Entry 8SCT (X-ray diffraction, 2.34 A resolution); this record covers chains A and C of the 3 polymer chains in the assembly.

Chain A:
Name: DNA polymerase I
Organism: Geobacillus stearothermophilus
Reference sequence: D9N168 (D9N168_GEOSE); residues 298-876 here correspond to UniProt positions 1-579 (UniProt number = residue number - 297)
Sequence (579 residues; each row starts with the number of its first residue):
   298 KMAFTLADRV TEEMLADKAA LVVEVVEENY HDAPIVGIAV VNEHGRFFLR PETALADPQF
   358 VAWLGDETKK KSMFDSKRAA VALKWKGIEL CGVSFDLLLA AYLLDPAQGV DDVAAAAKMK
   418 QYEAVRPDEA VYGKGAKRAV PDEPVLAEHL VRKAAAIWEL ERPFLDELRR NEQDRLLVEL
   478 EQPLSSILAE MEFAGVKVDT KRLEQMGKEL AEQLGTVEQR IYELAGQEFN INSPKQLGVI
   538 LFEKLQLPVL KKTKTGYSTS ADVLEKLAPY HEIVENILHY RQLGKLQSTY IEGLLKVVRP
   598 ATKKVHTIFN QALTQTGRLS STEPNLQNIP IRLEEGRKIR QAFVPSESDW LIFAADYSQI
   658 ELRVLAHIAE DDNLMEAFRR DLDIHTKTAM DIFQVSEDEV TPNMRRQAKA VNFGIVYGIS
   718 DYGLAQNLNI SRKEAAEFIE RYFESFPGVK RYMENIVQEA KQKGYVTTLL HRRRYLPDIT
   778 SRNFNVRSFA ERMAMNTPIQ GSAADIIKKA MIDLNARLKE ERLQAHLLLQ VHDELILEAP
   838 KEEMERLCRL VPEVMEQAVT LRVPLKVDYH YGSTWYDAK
Sequence notes: variant Val713 (Pro416 in D9N168)
Metal / ion sites: Ca2+: Asp653, Tyr654, Asp830 (together with 2'-deoxyguanosine-5'-triphosphate, diphosphate) (shared with 1 residue of chain B)
Small-molecule neighbours: 2'-deoxyguanosine-5'-triphosphate / diphosphate: Arg615, Asp653, Tyr654, Ser655, Gln656, Ile657, Glu658, His682, Arg702, Lys706, Ala707, Phe710, Tyr714, Asn793, Asp830
What the authors report for this chain:
  - catalytic residues: Lys706, Asp830 (proposed by the authors, not directly observed)
  - mutagenesis - D830N: abolished catalytic activity
  - mutagenesis - E831Q: unchanged catalytic activity

Chain C:
Molecule: DNA template
Sequence (13 nucleotides; row label = number of the first residue in the row):
     1 CACGCTGATC GCA

Chain A / chain C interface:
Contacting residue pairs (52; chain A residue first):
  Asn529(A) with DG11(C), sugar contact
  Ser530(A) with DG11(C), phosphate contact; DC12(C), hydrogen bond to the phosphate
  Pro531(A) with DG11(C), phosphate contact; DC12(C), phosphate contact; DA13(C), base contact
  Lys532(A) with DA13(C), sugar contact
  Thr552(A) with DA13(C), base contact
  Gly553(A) with DA13(C), base contact
  Tyr554(A) with DA13(C), base contact
  Lys582(A) with DG7(C), base contact; DA8(C), base contact
  Ser585(A) with DT9(C), phosphate contact; DC10(C), phosphate contact
  Thr586(A) with DT9(C), sugar contact
  Gly590(A) with DT9(C), phosphate contact
  Leu610(A) with DT6(C), phosphate contact; DG7(C), phosphate contact
  Thr611(A) with DT6(C), phosphate contact
  Gln612(A) with DC5(C), phosphate contact; DT6(C), hydrogen bond to the phosphate
  Thr613(A) with DC5(C), sugar contact
  Arg615(A) with DG4(C), base contact; DC5(C), hydrogen bond to the base
  Ser617(A) with DT6(C), phosphate contact; DG7(C), hydrogen bond to the phosphate
  Ser618(A) with DG7(C), sugar contact
  Thr619(A) with DG7(C), sugar contact; DA8(C), phosphate contact
  Glu620(A) with DA8(C), hydrogen bond to the phosphate
  Asn622(A) with DG7(C), hydrogen bond to the sugar
  Ala707(A) with DC3(C), base contact
  Phe710(A) with DC3(C), base contact
  Gly711(A) with DC3(C), base contact
  Tyr714(A) with DC3(C), sugar contact
  Ile716(A) with DC3(C), hydrogen bond to the sugar
  Ser717(A) with DA2(C), base contact; DC3(C), hydrogen bond to the phosphate
  Tyr719(A) with DA2(C), base contact
  Gly720(A) with DC3(C), phosphate contact
  Arg729(A) with DA2(C), base contact
  Arg771(A) with DC5(C), salt bridge to the phosphate
  Asn782(A) with DC1(C), phosphate contact; DA2(C), phosphate contact
  Phe786(A) with DA2(C), phosphate contact; DG4(C), phosphate contact
  Arg789(A) with DC3(C), hydrogen bond to the phosphate; DG4(C), salt bridge to the phosphate
  Met790(A) with DC5(C), phosphate contact
  Asn793(A) with DG4(C), sugar contact
  Gln797(A) with DG4(C), hydrogen bond to the base; DC5(C), hydrogen bond to the sugar
Also at the interface, not in a pair above, chain A (41 interface residues in all): Gly535, Asn607, Asn625, Gly715

Overview:
Chain A and chain C form an interface of 41 and 13 residues respectively; the contacts include 11 hydrogen
bonds and 2 salt bridges. Polar pairs include Arg615(A)-DC5(C), Gln797(A)-DG4(C) and Asn622(A)-DG7(C). Ligands
of chain A: 2'-deoxyguanosine-5'-triphosphate / diphosphate. From the paper: catalytic residues Lys706(A) and
Asp830(A); D830N of chain A abolishes catalytic activity.
Here chain A is DNA polymerase I (Geobacillus stearothermophilus) and chain C is DNA template. Entry 8SCT (Bst
DNA polymerase I Large Fragment wildtype D598A with 3'-amino primer, dGTP, and calcium time-resolved 24h) was
determined by X-ray diffraction, deposited together with 8SCG, 8SCI, 8SCJ, 8SCK, 8SCL, 8SCM and 7 further
entries.
